Entry 7JT6 (X-ray diffraction, 2.00 A resolution); this record covers chains A and B.

== Chain A (and B) ==
Molecule: ATP-dependent dethiobiotin synthetase BioD
Organism: Mycobacterium tuberculosis (strain ATCC 25618 / H37Rv)
Notes: EC 6.3.3.3; chain B of this document is another copy of the same molecule, construct and numbering; everything in this record applies to it too
UniProt: P9WPQ5 (BIOD_MYCTU); numbering as in UniProt (aligned over 2-226)
Amino-acid sequence (233 residues; row label = number of the first residue in the row; numbers below 1 keep their minus sign (His-6 is residue -6)):
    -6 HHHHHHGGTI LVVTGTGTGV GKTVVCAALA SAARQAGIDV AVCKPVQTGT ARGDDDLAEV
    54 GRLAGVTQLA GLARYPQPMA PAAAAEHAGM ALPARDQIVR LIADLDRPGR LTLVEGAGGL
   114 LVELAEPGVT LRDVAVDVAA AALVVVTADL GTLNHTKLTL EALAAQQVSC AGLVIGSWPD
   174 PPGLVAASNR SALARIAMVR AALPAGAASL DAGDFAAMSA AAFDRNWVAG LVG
Not modelled in the structure: -6 to -1 (chain B: -6 to -1, 226)
Construct notes: expression tag (-6 to 1)
Ligand contacts:
  - VJG ({(1S,2R)-2-[4-(1H-tetrazol-5-yl)benzene-1-carbonyl]cyclopentyl}acetic acid), molecule 1: Gly10, Thr11, Gly12, Lys15, Lys37, Thr41, Arg45, Asp47, Pro71, Met72, Ala73, Pro74, Gly109, Ala110, Gly111, Val115
  - VJG, molecule 2: Leu143, Gly144, Thr145, Leu146, Asn147, Asn182

== How chain A and chain B interact ==
Pairs across the interface (37):
  Thr9(A) - Asn147(B)
  Thr9(A) - His148(B)  hydrogen bond (backbone-side chain)
  Thr11(A) - Leu143(B)
  Gln70(A) - Leu177(B)
  Met72(A) - Leu177(B)  hydrophobic
  Met72(A) - Ser181(B)
  Ala76(A) - Ser181(B)
  Gly112(A) - Asn147(B)
  Leu113(A) - Asn147(B)  hydrogen bond (backbone-side chain)
  Leu114(A) - Asn147(B)  hydrogen bond (backbone-side chain)
  Leu114(A) - Lys150(B)
  Leu114(A) - Leu151(B)  hydrophobic
  Leu114(A) - Glu154(B)
  Val115(A) - Asn147(B)
  Arg125(A) - Glu154(B)  salt bridge
  Leu143(A) - Pro71(B)
  Gly144(A) - Thr11(B)
  Asn147(A) - Thr9(B)
  Asn147(A) - Gly112(B)
  Asn147(A) - Leu113(B)  hydrogen bond (side chain-backbone)
  Asn147(A) - Leu114(B)  hydrogen bond (side chain-backbone)
  His148(A) - Thr9(B)  hydrogen bond (side chain-backbone)
  His148(A) - His148(B)
  Lys150(A) - Leu114(B)  hydrogen bond (side chain-backbone)
  Leu151(A) - Leu114(B)  hydrophobic
  Leu151(A) - Leu151(B)
  Leu151(A) - Thr152(B)
  Leu151(A) - Ala155(B)  hydrophobic
  Thr152(A) - Leu151(B)
  Glu154(A) - Leu114(B)
  Glu154(A) - Arg125(B)  salt bridge
  Glu154(A) - Ala155(B)
  Ala155(A) - Leu151(B)  hydrophobic
  Leu177(A) - Met72(B)
  Leu177(A) - His80(B)
  Ser181(A) - Met72(B)
  Ser181(A) - Ala76(B)
Also at the interface, not in a pair above, chain A (26 interface residues in all): Gly10, Pro71, His80, Glu116, Val178
Also at the interface, not in a pair above, chain B (25 interface residues in all): Gly10, Val115, Gly144, Ala158, Val178

== Summary ==
The interface between chain A and chain B involves 26 residues on one side and 25 on the other; the contacts
include 7 hydrogen bonds and 2 salt bridges. Polar contacts include Arg125(A)-Glu154(B), Thr9(A)-His148(B) and
Leu113(A)-Asn147(B). Chain A binds compound VJG.
Chain A and chain B are both ATP-dependent dethiobiotin synthetase BioD (Mycobacterium tuberculosis (strain
ATCC 25618 / H37Rv)); the structure, Mycobacterium tuberculosis dethiobiotin synthetase in complex with
Tetrazole 2, was determined by X-ray diffraction, deposited together with 7L1J and 7JT5.
